Entry 5LQX (electron microscopy, 7.90 A resolution (low resolution: residue-level contacts below are approximate; hydrogen-bond / salt-bridge calls are withheld)); this record covers chains V and W of the 30 polymer chains in the assembly.

== Chain V ==
Name: ATP synthase subunit b
Organism: Ogataea angusta
Sequence (204 residues; each row starts with the number of its first residue):
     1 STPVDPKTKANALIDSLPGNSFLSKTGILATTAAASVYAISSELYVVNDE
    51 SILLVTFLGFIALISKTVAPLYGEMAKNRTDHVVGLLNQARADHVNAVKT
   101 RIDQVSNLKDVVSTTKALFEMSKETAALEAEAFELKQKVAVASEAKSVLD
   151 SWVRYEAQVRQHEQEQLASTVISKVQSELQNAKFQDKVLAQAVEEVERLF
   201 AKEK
Disordered / not traced: 1-48, 203-204

== Chain W ==
Name: ATP synthase subunit d
Organism: Ogataea angusta
Sequence (155 residues; each row starts with the number of its first residue; note: 873 numbers in that range are skipped by the numbering (no residue carries them; nothing is unmodelled there); X marks 28 residues of unknown identity (built as UNK)):
     1 SSVAKSTANKLDWTKIVSKLGLSGQTAAALTSFKKRNDEAKRILFELKQQ
    51 PSNVDFAFYKSTLKNTAIVDKIQSDVSKFTPSKANLSKQLNLIESFEAKA
   101 LENAKETESVVLAELTDLEKTLENIES
  1001 XXXXXXXXXXXXXXXXXXXXXXXXXXXX
Disordered / not traced: 1-10

== Interface between chain V and chain W ==
Residue-residue contacts - 16 pairs, chain V then chain W:
  Leu108(V) - Thr107(W)
  Val111(V) - Asn103(W)
  Thr115(V) - Phe96(W)
  Thr115(V) - Lys99(W)
  Leu118(V) - Leu92(W)
  Phe119(V) - Phe96(W)
  Ser122(V) - Leu92(W)
  Leu128(V) - Ala40(W)
  Ala130(V) - Ala84(W)
  Phe133(V) - Lys83(W)
  Lys138(V) - Pro51(W)
  Ala142(V) - Ser52(W)
  Leu149(V) - Tyr59(W)
  Trp152(V) - Thr62(W)
  Val153(V) - Thr62(W)
  Glu156(V) - Thr62(W)
Interface residues without a listed pair, chain V (24 interface residues in all): Thr100, Arg101, Gln104, Asp110, Val112, Glu129, Glu134, Leu135, Gln137
Interface residues without a listed pair, chain W (23 interface residues in all): Lys19, Leu47, Lys48, Leu63, Pro81, Ser82, Ile93, Ala100, Ala104, Val111, Glu114

== Overview ==
Chain V and chain W form an interface of 24 and 23 residues respectively.
Here chain V is ATP synthase subunit b and chain W is ATP synthase subunit d, both from Ogataea angusta. Entry
5LQX (Structure of F-ATPase from Pichia angusta, state3) was determined by electron microscopy, deposited
together with 5LQY and 5LQZ.
